6MQM - chains A and C of the 3 polymer chains in the assembly; structure by X-ray diffraction, 3.48 A resolution.

== Chain A ==
Protein: antibody Fab heavy chain
Source organism: Macaca mulatta
Notes: antibody fragment or engineered binder
Chain sequence (222 residues; each row starts with the number of its first residue; a row labelled like 82A-82C holds insertion residues (82A, then the next letters in order)):
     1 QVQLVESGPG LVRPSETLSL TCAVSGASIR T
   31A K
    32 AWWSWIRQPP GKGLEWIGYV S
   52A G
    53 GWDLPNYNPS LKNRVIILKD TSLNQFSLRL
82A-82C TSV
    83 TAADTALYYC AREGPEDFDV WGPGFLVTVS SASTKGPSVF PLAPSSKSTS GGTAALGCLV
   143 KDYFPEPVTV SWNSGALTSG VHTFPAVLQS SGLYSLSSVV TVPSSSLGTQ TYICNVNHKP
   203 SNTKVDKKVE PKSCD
Cystine bridges: Cys22-Cys92, Cys140-Cys196

== Chain C ==
Protein: HIV Env fusion peptide residue 512-519
Chain sequence (7 residues; each row starts with the number of its first residue):
   512 AVGIGAV

== Chain A / chain C interface ==
Contacting residue pairs (12):
  Lys31A(A) with Val513(C)
  Ala32(A) with Val513(C), hydrophobic
  Trp33(A) with Ala512(C); Val513(C); Gly514(C); Ile515(C)
  Glu95(A) with Ala512(C), hydrogen bond (side chain-backbone); Val513(C)
  Gly96(A) with Ala512(C); Val513(C), hydrogen bond (backbone-backbone)
  Pro97(A) with Val513(C)
  Asp99(A) with Ala512(C)
Interface residues without a listed pair, chain A (9 interface residues in all): Tyr50, Glu98
Interface residues without a listed pair, chain C (5 interface residues in all): Ala517

== In short ==
The interface between chain A and chain C involves 9 residues on one side and 5 on the other; the contacts
include 2 hydrogen bonds. Among the polar pairs are Glu95(A)-Ala512(C) and Gly96(A)-Val513(C).
Here chain A is antibody Fab heavy chain (Macaca mulatta) and chain C is HIV Env fusion peptide residue
512-519. Entry 6MQM (Vaccine-elicited NHP FP-targeting neutralizing antibody DF1W-a.01 in complex with HIV
fusion peptide (residue 512-519)) was determined by X-ray diffraction (same publication as 6MPH, 6MQC, 6MQE,
6MQR, 6N16, 6N1V and 4 further entries).
